PDB entry 6R0W | electron microscopy, 3.60 A resolution | chains C and F of the 26 polymer chains in the assembly

== Chain C ==
Protein: V-type ATP synthase alpha chain
From: Thermus thermophilus (strain HB8 / ATCC 27634 / DSM 579)
Notes: EC 7.1.2.2
UniProt: Q56403 (VATA_THET8); numbering as in UniProt (aligned over 1-578)
Amino-acid sequence (578 residues; row label = number of the first residue in the row):
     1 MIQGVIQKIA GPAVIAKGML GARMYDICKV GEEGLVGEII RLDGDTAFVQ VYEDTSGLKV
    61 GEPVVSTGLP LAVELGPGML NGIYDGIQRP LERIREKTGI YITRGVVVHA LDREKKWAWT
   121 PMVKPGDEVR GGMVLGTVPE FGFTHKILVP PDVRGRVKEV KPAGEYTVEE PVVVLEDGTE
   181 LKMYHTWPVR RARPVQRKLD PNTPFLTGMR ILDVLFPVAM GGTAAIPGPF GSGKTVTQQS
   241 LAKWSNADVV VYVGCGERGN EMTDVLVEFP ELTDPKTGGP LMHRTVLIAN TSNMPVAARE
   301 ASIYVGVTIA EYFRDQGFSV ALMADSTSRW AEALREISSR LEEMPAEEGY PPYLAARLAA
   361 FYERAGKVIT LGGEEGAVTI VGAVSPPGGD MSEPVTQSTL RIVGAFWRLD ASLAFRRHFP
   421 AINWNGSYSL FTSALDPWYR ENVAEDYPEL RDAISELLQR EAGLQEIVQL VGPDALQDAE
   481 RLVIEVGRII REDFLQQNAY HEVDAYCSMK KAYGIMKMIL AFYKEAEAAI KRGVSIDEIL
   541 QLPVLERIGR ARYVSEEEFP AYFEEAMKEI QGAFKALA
Disordered / not traced: 578
Ion coordination: Mg2+: Thr-235, Glu-257
Small-molecule neighbours:
  - ADP (adenosine-5'-diphosphate), molecule 1: Lys-8, Ala-10, Ala-13, Ile-15, Arg-41, Phe-48, Ser-339, Arg-340, Leu-341, Glu-342
  - ADP, molecule 2: Met-209, Pro-229, Phe-230, Gly-231, Ser-232, Gly-233, Lys-234, Thr-235, Val-236, Arg-258, Glu-261, Phe-419, Pro-420, Gln-497, Asn-498, Ala-499, Tyr-500

== Chain F ==
Protein: V-type ATP synthase beta chain
From: Thermus thermophilus (strain HB8 / ATCC 27634 / DSM 579)
UniProt: Q56404 (VATB_THET8); residue numbers follow UniProt; this construct covers 1-478
Amino-acid sequence (478 residues; each row starts with the number of its first residue):
     1 MDLLKKEYTG ITYISGPLLF VENAKDLAYG AIVDIKDGTG RVRGGQVIEV SEEYAVIQVF
    61 EETTGLDLAT TSVSLVEDVA RLGVSKEMLG RRFNGIGKPI DGLPPITPEK RLPITGLPLN
   121 PVARRKPEQF IQTGISTIDV MNTLVRGQKL PIFSGSGLPA NEIAAQIARQ ATVRPDLSGE
   181 GEKEEPFAVV FAAMGITQRE LSYFIQEFER TGALSRSVLF LNKADDPTIE RILTPRMALT
   241 VAEYLAFEHD YHVLVILTDM TNYCEALREI GAAREEIPGR RGYPGYMYTD LATIYERAGV
   301 VEGKKGSVTQ IPILSMPDDD RTHPIPDLTG YITEGQIQLS RELHRKGIYP PIDPLPSLSR
   361 LMNNGVGKGK TREDHKQVSD QLYSAYANGV DIRKLVAIIG EDALTENDRR YLQFADAFER
   421 FFINQGQQNR SIEESLQIAW ALLSMLPQGE LKRISKDHIG KYYGQKLEEI WGAPQALD
Disordered / not traced: 1-3, 467-478

== Interface between chain C and chain F ==
Residue-residue contacts - 60 pairs, chain C then chain F:
  Leu-20(C) with Leu-68(F), hydrophobic
  Gly-21(C) with Asp-67(F)
  Ala-22(C) with Asp-67(F)
  Arg-23(C) with Gly-65(F); Leu-66(F); Asp-67(F)
  Met-24(C) with Ile-14(F), hydrophobic; Thr-63(F); Thr-64(F); Leu-66(F), hydrogen bond (backbone-backbone)
  Tyr-25(C) with Thr-63(F)
  Arg-41(C) with Tyr-13(F); Ile-14(F); Ser-15(F)
  Leu-42(C) with Tyr-13(F); Ile-14(F), hydrogen bond (backbone-backbone); Leu-68(F), hydrophobic
  Asp-43(C) with Tyr-13(F)
  Gly-44(C) with Thr-12(F), hydrogen bond (backbone-side chain); Leu-68(F)
  Lys-198(C) with Gln-198(F)
  Asp-200(C) with Gln-206(F)
  Glu-343(C) with Tyr-13(F); Ser-15(F), hydrogen bond
  Met-344(C) with Glu-276(F)
  Glu-347(C) with Arg-268(F), salt bridge; Arg-281(F)
  Pro-352(C) with Glu-269(F)
  Ala-355(C) with Glu-269(F)
  Ala-359(C) with Ala-224(F)
  Glu-363(C) with Thr-197(F); Gln-198(F), hydrogen bond (side chain-backbone); Ala-224(F); Asp-225(F)
  Met-391(C) with Asp-318(F)
  Gln-397(C) with Asp-318(F), hydrogen bond
  Arg-401(C) with Asn-262(F), hydrogen bond; Glu-265(F), salt bridge
  Gly-404(C) with Arg-199(F)
  Trp-424(C) with Arg-345(F)
  Asn-425(C) with Arg-345(F), hydrogen bond
  Tyr-428(C) with Ser-156(F); Gly-157(F)
  Leu-430(C) with Gly-157(F)
  Phe-431(C) with Arg-199(F)
  Glu-456(C) with Lys-346(F)
  Gln-459(C) with Glu-342(F); Arg-345(F); Lys-346(F)
  Arg-460(C) with Lys-346(F)
  Leu-464(C) with Ala-397(F), hydrophobic
  Ile-467(C) with Lys-394(F); Ile-398(F), hydrophobic
  Ala-475(C) with Ala-397(F); Ile-398(F)
  Leu-476(C) with Ala-397(F)
  Gln-477(C) with Ala-397(F); Ile-398(F), hydrogen bond (side chain-backbone); Ile-399(F); Gly-400(F)
Other interface residues (no listed pair), chain C (49 interface residues in all): Ala-346, Ala-356, Ala-360, Ser-392, Leu-400, Ile-402, Val-403, Arg-408, Gly-426, Ser-427, Ser-433, Ser-455, Glu-480
Other interface residues (no listed pair), chain F (42 interface residues in all): Gly-16, Glu-162, Ser-202, Thr-261, Ala-272, Glu-275, Gly-282, Pro-317, Val-396

== In short ==
49 residues of chain C and 42 residues of chain F are in contact, with 9 hydrogen bonds and 2 salt bridges.
Polar contacts include Glu-347(C)/Arg-268(F), Arg-401(C)/Glu-265(F) and Gly-44(C)/Thr-12(F). Ligands of chain
C: ADP. Thr-235(C) and Glu-257(C) coordinate Mg2+.
Chain C is V-type ATP synthase alpha chain and chain F is V-type ATP synthase beta chain, both from Thermus
thermophilus (strain HB8 / ATCC 27634 / DSM 579); the structure, Thermus thermophilus V/A-type
ATPase/synthase, rotational state 2, was determined by electron microscopy (same publication as 6QUM, 6R0Y,
6R0Z and 6R10).
